PDB entry 1EE4 | X-ray diffraction, 2.10 A resolution | chains A and D of the 3 polymer chains in the assembly

Chain A:
Protein: Karyopherin alpha
Organism: Saccharomyces cerevisiae
Notes: fragment: armadillo domain
UniProt: Q02821 (IMA1_YEAST); residue numbers follow UniProt; this construct covers 87-509
Sequence (423 residues; numbered 87 to 509; the number before each row is that of its first residue):
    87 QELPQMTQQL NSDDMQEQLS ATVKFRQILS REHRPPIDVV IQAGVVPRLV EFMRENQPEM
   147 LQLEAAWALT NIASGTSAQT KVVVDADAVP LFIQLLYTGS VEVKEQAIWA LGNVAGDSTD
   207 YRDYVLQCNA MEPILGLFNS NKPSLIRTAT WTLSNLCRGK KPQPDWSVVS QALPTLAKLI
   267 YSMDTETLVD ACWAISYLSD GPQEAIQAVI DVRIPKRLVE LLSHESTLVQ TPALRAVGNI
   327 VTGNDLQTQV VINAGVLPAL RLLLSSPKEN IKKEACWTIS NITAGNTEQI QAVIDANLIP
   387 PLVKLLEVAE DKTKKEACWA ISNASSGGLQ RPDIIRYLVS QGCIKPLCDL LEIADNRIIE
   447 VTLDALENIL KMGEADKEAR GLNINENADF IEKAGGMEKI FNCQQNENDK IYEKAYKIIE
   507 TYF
Differences from the reference sequence: engineered mutation D397 (Tyr in Q02821)
UniProt features mapped onto this chain:
  - mutagenesis: S116 (S116F: In SRP1-31; temperature-sensitive mutant; reduced growth rate and chromosome loss), E145 (E145K: In SRP1-49; temperature-sensitive mutant; alteration in nucleolar and microtubule morphology), P219 (P219Q: In SRP1-1; temperature-sensitive mutant), D286 (D286N: In SRP1-3; temperature-sensitive mutant), E360 (E360K: In SRP1-2; temperature-sensitive mutant), G459 (G459V: In SRP1-54; temperature-sensitive mutant; reduced growth rate)

Chain D:
Protein: Myc proto-oncogene protein
Organism: Homo sapiens
Notes: fragment: nls (nuclear localization signal) at the larger (functional) binding site
UniProt: P01106 (MYC_HUMAN); residues 320-328 here = UniProt positions 320-328
Sequence (9 residues; numbered 320 to 328; the number before each row is that of its first residue):
   320 PAAKRVKLD
Not modelled in the structure: 320-322, 328

Interface between chain A and chain D:
Contacting residue pairs (15):
  K246(A) - V325(D)
  K246(A) - K326(D)  hydrogen bond (side chain-backbone)
  V327(A) - K323(D)  hydrogen bond (backbone-side chain)
  T328(A) - K323(D)
  T328(A) - R324(D)
  T328(A) - V325(D)
  G329(A) - K323(D)  hydrogen bond (backbone-side chain)
  T334(A) - K323(D)  hydrogen bond
  W363(A) - R324(D)  hydrogen bond (side chain-backbone)
  S366(A) - R324(D)  hydrogen bond
  N367(A) - K323(D)  hydrogen bond (backbone-side chain)
  N367(A) - R324(D)  hydrogen bond (side chain-backbone)
  A370(A) - K323(D)
  E402(A) - R324(D)  salt bridge
  W405(A) - R324(D)
Other interface residues (no listed pair), chain A (12 interface residues in all): D286
Other interface residues (no listed pair), chain D (5 interface residues in all): L327

Summary:
Chain A and chain D form an interface of 12 and 5 residues respectively; the contacts include 8 hydrogen bonds
and 1 salt bridge. Among the polar pairs are E402(A)-R324(D), K246(A)-K326(D) and V327(A)-K323(D). Curated
annotation (UniProt) lists 6 mutagenesis sites on chain A.
Here chain A is Karyopherin alpha (Saccharomyces cerevisiae) and chain D is Myc proto-oncogene protein (Homo
sapiens). Entry 1EE4 (Crystal structure of yeast karyopherin (importin) alpha in a complex with a C-myc nls
peptide) was determined by X-ray diffraction together with 1EE5 from the same study.
